8ENM - chains C and D of the 4 polymer chains in the assembly; structure by electron microscopy, 2.14 A resolution.

[Chain C]
Molecule: Nitrogenase molybdenum-iron protein alpha chain
Organism: Azotobacter vinelandii
Notes: EC 1.18.6.1
UniProt: P07328 (NIFD_AZOVI); residue numbers follow UniProt; this construct covers 1-492
Sequence (492 residues; each row starts with the number of its first residue):
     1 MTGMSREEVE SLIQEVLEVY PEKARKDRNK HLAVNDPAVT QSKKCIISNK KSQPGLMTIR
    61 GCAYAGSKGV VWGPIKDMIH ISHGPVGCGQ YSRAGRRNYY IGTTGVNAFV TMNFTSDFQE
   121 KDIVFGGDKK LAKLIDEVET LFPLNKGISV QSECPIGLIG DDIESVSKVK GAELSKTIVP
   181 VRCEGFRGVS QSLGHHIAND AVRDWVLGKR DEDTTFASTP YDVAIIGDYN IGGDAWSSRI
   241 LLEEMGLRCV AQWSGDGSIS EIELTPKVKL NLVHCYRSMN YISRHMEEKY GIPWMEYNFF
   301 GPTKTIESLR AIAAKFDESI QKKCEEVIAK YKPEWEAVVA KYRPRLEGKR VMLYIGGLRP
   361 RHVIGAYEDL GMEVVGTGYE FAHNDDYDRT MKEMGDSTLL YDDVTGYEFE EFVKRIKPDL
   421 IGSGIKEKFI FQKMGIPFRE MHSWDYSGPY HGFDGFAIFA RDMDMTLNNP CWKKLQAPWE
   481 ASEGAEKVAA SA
Not modelled in the structure: 1-3, 481-492
Ion coordination: fe(8)-S(7) cluster Fe: C62, C88, C154 (shared with C70(D), C95(D), C153(D) of chain D); Fe ion near C275 (its only coordinating residue here)
Residues lining bound ligands:
  - fe(8)-S(7) cluster (CLF): C62, Y64, P85, V86, G87, C88, Y91, E153, C154, G185
  - 3-hydroxy-3-carboxy-adipic acid (HCA): A65, G95, R96, Q191, G424, I425, K426, E440, H442
  - ICS (iron-sulfur-molybdenum cluster with interstitial carbon): V70, R96, Q191, H195, Y229, I231, C275, R277, S278, I355, G356, G357, L358, R359, P360, F381, M441, H442
UniProt features mapped onto this chain:
  - binding site ([8Fe-7S] cluster): C62, C88, C154
  - binding site ([7Fe-Mo-9S-C-homocitryl] cluster): C275, H442
  - mutagenesis: H195 (H195Q: No nitrogenase activity)

[Chain D]
Molecule: Nitrogenase molybdenum-iron protein beta chain
Organism: Azotobacter vinelandii
Notes: EC 1.18.6.1
UniProt: P07329 (NIFK_AZOVI); numbering as in UniProt (aligned over 1-523)
Sequence (523 residues; numbered 1 to 523; the number before each row is that of its first residue):
     1 MSQQVDKIKA SYPLFLDQDY KDMLAKKRDG FEEKYPQDKI DEVFQWTTTK EYQELNFQRE
    61 ALTVNPAKAC QPLGAVLCAL GFEKTMPYVH GSQGCVAYFR SYFNRHFREP VSCVSDSMTE
   121 DAAVFGGQQN MKDGLQNCKA TYKPDMIAVS TTCMAEVIGD DLNAFINNSK KEGFIPDEFP
   181 VPFAHTPSFV GSHVTGWDNM FEGIARYFTL KSMDDKVVGS NKKINIVPGF ETYLGNFRVI
   241 KRMLSEMGVG YSLLSDPEEV LDTPADGQFR MYAGGTTQEE MKDAPNALNT VLLQPWHLEK
   301 TKKFVEGTWK HEVPKLNIPM GLDWTDEFLM KVSEISGQPI PASLTKERGR LVDMMTDSHT
   361 WLHGKRFALW GDPDFVMGLV KFLLELGCEP VHILCHNGNK RWKKAVDAIL AASPYGKNAT
   421 VYIGKDLWHL RSLVFTDKPD FMIGNSYGKF IQRDTLHKGK EFEVPLIRIG FPIFDRHHLH
   481 RSTTLGYEGA MQILTTLVNS ILERLDEETR GMQATDYNHD LVR
Not modelled in the structure: 1
Ion coordination: fe(8)-S(7) cluster Fe: C70, C95, C153 (shared with C62(C), C88(C), C154(C) of chain C); Fe ion site 1: R108, E109 (shared with 2 residues of chain B); Fe ion site 2: D353, D357 (shared with 2 residues of chain B)
Residues lining bound ligands: fe(8)-S(7) cluster (CLF): C70, P72, S92, G94, C95, Y98, F99, T152, C153, S188
UniProt features mapped onto this chain:
  - binding site ([8Fe-7S] cluster): C70, C95, C153, S188

[Interface between chain C and chain D]
Contacting residue pairs - 200 pairs, chain C then chain D:
  V19(C) - A140(D)
  V19(C) - K143(D)
  Y20(C) - T141(D)
  P21(C) - N137(D)
  P21(C) - A140(D)
  K23(C) - D133(D)  salt bridge
  A24(C) - N137(D)
  K51(C) - T119(D)  hydrogen bond
  K51(C) - D121(D)  salt bridge
  S52(C) - Q93(D)  hydrogen bond
  S52(C) - S117(D)
  P54(C) - S115(D)
  P54(C) - D116(D)
  P54(C) - N130(D)
  P54(C) - D133(D)
  P54(C) - G134(D)
  P54(C) - N137(D)  hydrogen bond (backbone-side chain)
  G55(C) - V114(D)
  G55(C) - S115(D)  hydrogen bond (backbone-backbone)
  G55(C) - D116(D)
  G55(C) - G134(D)
  G55(C) - N137(D)
  G55(C) - C138(D)  hydrogen bond (backbone-backbone)
  G55(C) - Y142(D)
  L56(C) - N137(D)
  L56(C) - T141(D)
  L56(C) - Y142(D)  hydrogen bond (backbone-side chain)
  M57(C) - M86(D)  hydrophobic
  M57(C) - R100(D)
  M57(C) - S112(D)
  M57(C) - C113(D)
  M57(C) - V114(D)  hydrophobic
  M57(C) - Y142(D)
  M57(C) - M271(D)  hydrophobic
  T58(C) - Q93(D)
  T58(C) - R100(D)
  R60(C) - Q93(D)
  R60(C) - A97(D)
  G61(C) - Q93(D)  hydrogen bond (backbone-side chain)
  G61(C) - G94(D)
  C62(C) - G94(D)
  Y64(C) - Y98(D)
  A65(C) - Y98(D)
  K76(C) - E32(D)  salt bridge
  P85(C) - S188(D)
  V86(C) - P66(D)  hydrophobic
  V86(C) - K68(D)
  V86(C) - A69(D)
  G87(C) - C70(D)
  Q90(C) - P66(D)  hydrogen bond (side chain-backbone)
  Q90(C) - K68(D)  hydrogen bond (side chain-backbone)
  Q90(C) - Y102(D)
  Q90(C) - Y447(D)
  Y91(C) - A69(D)
  Y91(C) - C70(D)  hydrogen bond
  Y91(C) - L73(D)
  Y91(C) - Y98(D)  hydrophobic
  Y91(C) - F99(D)  hydrophobic
  Y91(C) - Y102(D)  hydrophobic
  S92(C) - Y98(D)
  R93(C) - N65(D)  hydrogen bond
  R93(C) - Y447(D)
  R93(C) - F450(D)
  G95(C) - R105(D)  hydrogen bond (backbone-side chain)
  Y99(C) - S11(D)
  T103(C) - I40(D)
  T104(C) - R453(D)
  G105(C) - W428(D)
  V106(C) - I40(D)
  V106(C) - V43(D)  hydrophobic
  V106(C) - F44(D)  hydrophobic
  N107(C) - K34(D)
  M112(C) - V64(D)  hydrophobic
  M112(C) - N65(D)
  M112(C) - W428(D)  hydrophobic
  N113(C) - T63(D)
  N113(C) - V64(D)
  N113(C) - N65(D)  hydrogen bond (backbone-backbone)
  N113(C) - P66(D)
  F114(C) - L62(D)  hydrophobic
  F114(C) - T63(D)
  F114(C) - V64(D)  hydrophobic
  T115(C) - T63(D)  hydrogen bond (backbone-backbone)
  S116(C) - A61(D)
  D117(C) - T63(D)
  D117(C) - K68(D)  salt bridge
  F118(C) - F189(D)
  Q119(C) - F189(D)
  E120(C) - F189(D)  hydrogen bond (backbone-backbone)
  E120(C) - V190(D)
  I123(C) - V157(D)  hydrophobic
  I123(C) - F189(D)  hydrophobic
  K130(C) - A61(D)
  K133(C) - E60(D)  salt bridge
  K133(C) - A61(D)
  L134(C) - A61(D)
  L134(C) - L62(D)  hydrophobic
  E137(C) - R59(D)
  E137(C) - E60(D)  hydrogen bond (side chain-backbone)
  E137(C) - A61(D)  hydrogen bond (side chain-backbone)
  E137(C) - L62(D)  hydrogen bond (side chain-backbone)
  V138(C) - L62(D)  hydrophobic
  T140(C) - W46(D)
  L141(C) - Y52(D)  hydrogen bond (backbone-side chain)
  L141(C) - L55(D)  hydrophobic
  L141(C) - N56(D)
  L141(C) - R59(D)
  F142(C) - W428(D)  hydrophobic
  P143(C) - W46(D)
  L144(C) - Y35(D)
  L144(C) - V43(D)  hydrophobic
  K146(C) - E32(D)
  K146(C) - E33(D)  hydrogen bond (side chain-backbone)
  C154(C) - S92(D)  hydrogen bond
  C154(C) - C153(D)  hydrophobic
  P155(C) - C153(D)
  L158(C) - A123(D)  hydrophobic
  L158(C) - M154(D)  hydrophobic
  L158(C) - V157(D)  hydrophobic
  L158(C) - I158(D)  hydrophobic
  I159(C) - V157(D)  hydrophobic
  F186(C) - T119(D)
  F186(C) - E120(D)  hydrogen bond (backbone-backbone)
  F186(C) - M154(D)  hydrophobic
  R187(C) - E120(D)  salt bridge
  G188(C) - T119(D)
  V189(C) - Q93(D)  hydrogen bond (backbone-side chain)
  R210(C) - E33(D)  salt bridge
  G232(C) - S11(D)
  G232(C) - F15(D)
  G233(C) - F15(D)
  W236(C) - F15(D)  hydrophobic
  W236(C) - Y20(D)
  W236(C) - M23(D)
  W236(C) - L24(D)
  S237(C) - Y20(D)  hydrogen bond
  R239(C) - M23(D)
  R239(C) - K27(D)
  R239(C) - F31(D)
  I240(C) - D19(D)
  I240(C) - Y20(D)
  I240(C) - M23(D)
  E243(C) - K26(D)  salt bridge
  R248(C) - F31(D)
  C249(C) - F31(D)
  V250(C) - F31(D)
  Q252(C) - K27(D)
  D256(C) - K27(D)  salt bridge
  S258(C) - F31(D)
  S258(C) - E32(D)
  S260(C) - F31(D)  hydrogen bond (side chain-backbone)
  S260(C) - E32(D)  hydrogen bond (side chain-backbone)
  S260(C) - E33(D)
  E261(C) - K27(D)  salt bridge
  E261(C) - F31(D)
  E334(C) - S2(D)
  E334(C) - Q3(D)  hydrogen bond (side chain-backbone)
  A337(C) - V5(D)
  V338(C) - V5(D)  hydrophobic
  K341(C) - V5(D)  hydrogen bond (side chain-backbone)
  Y342(C) - I8(D)
  G406(C) - Y142(D)
  Y407(C) - T141(D)
  Y407(C) - Y142(D)  hydrogen bond (backbone-side chain)
  E410(C) - F269(D)
  I425(C) - S101(D)
  I425(C) - N104(D)
  K426(C) - A97(D)
  K426(C) - R100(D)
  K426(C) - S101(D)
  K426(C) - N104(D)
  F429(C) - N104(D)
  F429(C) - R108(D)
  F429(C) - E109(D)
  F429(C) - P110(D)
  I430(C) - P110(D)  hydrophobic
  I430(C) - F269(D)  hydrophobic
  K433(C) - E109(D)  salt bridge
  K433(C) - P110(D)
  K433(C) - T263(D)  hydrogen bond (side chain-backbone)
  K433(C) - D266(D)
  K433(C) - G267(D)  hydrogen bond (backbone-backbone)
  K433(C) - Q268(D)  hydrogen bond (backbone-backbone)
  M434(C) - G267(D)
  M434(C) - F269(D)  hydrophobic
  G448(C) - A10(D)
  G448(C) - S11(D)  hydrogen bond (backbone-backbone)
  P449(C) - S11(D)
  P449(C) - F15(D)  hydrophobic
  D454(C) - S2(D)  hydrogen bond (side chain-backbone)
  D454(C) - Q3(D)  hydrogen bond (backbone-side chain)
  D454(C) - Y20(D)  hydrogen bond
  A457(C) - I8(D)
  I458(C) - Q3(D)
  I458(C) - I8(D)  hydrophobic
  I458(C) - K9(D)
  R461(C) - I8(D)  hydrogen bond (side chain-backbone)
  L475(C) - A265(D)
  L475(C) - D266(D)
  L475(C) - G267(D)
Interface residues without a listed pair, chain C (113 interface residues in all): Q53, I59, D77, C88, A94, R97, I101, G102, T111, S190, F216, L264, Y331, T405, G435
Interface residues without a listed pair, chain D (102 interface residues in all): D6, L14, K39, Q58, A67, M118, Q136, P264, H396, L427, D454, H457

[Overview]
113 residues of chain C and 102 residues of chain D are in contact, with 37 hydrogen bonds and 11 salt
bridges. Polar pairs include K23(C)-D133(D), K51(C)-D121(D) and K76(C)-E32(D). Fe(8)-S(7) cluster is bound
between chain C and chain D.
Chain C is Nitrogenase molybdenum-iron protein alpha chain and chain D is Nitrogenase molybdenum-iron protein
beta chain, both from Azotobacter vinelandii; the structure, CryoEM structure of the high pH nitrogenase
MoFe-protein under non-turnover conditions, was determined by electron microscopy (same publication as 8CRS,
8DBX, 8ENL, 8ENN and 8ENO).
